Entry 4N5C (X-ray diffraction, 3.25 A resolution); this record covers chain A.

== Chain A ==
Name: Cargo-transport protein YPP1
Source organism: Saccharomyces cerevisiae
Notes: fragment: residues 11-731 and 742-817
UniProt: P46951 (YPP1_YEAST); residue numbers follow UniProt; this construct covers 11-714, 725-817
Sequence (802 residues; numbered 6 to 817; 10 numbers in that range are skipped by the numbering (no residue carries them; nothing is unmodelled there); the number before each row is that of its first residue):
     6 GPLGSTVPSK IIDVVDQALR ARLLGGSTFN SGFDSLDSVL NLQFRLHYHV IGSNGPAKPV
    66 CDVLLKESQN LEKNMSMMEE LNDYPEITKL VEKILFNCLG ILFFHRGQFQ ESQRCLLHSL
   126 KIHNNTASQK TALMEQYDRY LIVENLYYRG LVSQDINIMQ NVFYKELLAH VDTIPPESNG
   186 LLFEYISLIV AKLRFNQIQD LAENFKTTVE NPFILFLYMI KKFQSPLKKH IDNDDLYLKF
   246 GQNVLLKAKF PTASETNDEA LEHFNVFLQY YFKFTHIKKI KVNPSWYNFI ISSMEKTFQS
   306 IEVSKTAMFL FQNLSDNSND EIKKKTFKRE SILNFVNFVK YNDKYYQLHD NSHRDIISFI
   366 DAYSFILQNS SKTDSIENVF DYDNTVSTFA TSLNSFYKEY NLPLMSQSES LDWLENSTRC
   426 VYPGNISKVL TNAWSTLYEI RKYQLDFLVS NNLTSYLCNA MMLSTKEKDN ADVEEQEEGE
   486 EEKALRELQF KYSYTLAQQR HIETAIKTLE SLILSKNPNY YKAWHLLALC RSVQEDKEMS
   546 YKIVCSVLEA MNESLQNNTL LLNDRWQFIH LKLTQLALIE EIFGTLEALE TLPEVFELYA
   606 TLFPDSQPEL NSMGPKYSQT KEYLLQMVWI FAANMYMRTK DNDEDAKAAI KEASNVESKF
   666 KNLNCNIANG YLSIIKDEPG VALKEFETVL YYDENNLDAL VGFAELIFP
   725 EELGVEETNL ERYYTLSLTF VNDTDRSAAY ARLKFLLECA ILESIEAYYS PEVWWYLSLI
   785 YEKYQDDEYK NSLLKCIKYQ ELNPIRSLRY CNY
Unresolved in the structure: 6-13, 133-134, 470-483, 612-616, 662-666, 681-683, 725-744
Differences from the reference sequence: expression tag (6-10)
Modified residues: Mse80, Mse82, Mse83, Mse139, Mse164, Mse224, Mse299, Mse313, Mse410, Mse466, Mse467, Mse544, Mse556, Mse618, Mse632, Mse640, Mse642 (selenomethionine; parent Met)
Reported in the primary citation:
  - mutagenesis - F255A/F303A/Q304A/N342A: decreased growth
  - mutagenesis - F255A/F303A/Q304A/N342A: unchanged stability

== Summary ==
The paper reports that F255A/F303A/Q304A/N342A reduce growth; F255A/F303A/Q304A/N342A leave stability
unchanged.
Chain A is Cargo-transport protein YPP1 (Saccharomyces cerevisiae); the structure, Crystal structure of Ypp1,
was determined by X-ray diffraction together with 4N5A from the same study.
